Entry 7XY4 (electron microscopy, 3.30 A resolution); this record covers chains A and B of the 5 polymer chains in the assembly.

[Chain A (and B)]
Name: Spike glycoprotein
Organism: Severe acute respiratory syndrome coronavirus 2
Notes: chain B of this document is another copy of the same molecule, construct and numbering; everything in this record applies to it too
Reference sequence: P0DTC2 (SPIKE_SARS2); residue numbers follow UniProt; this construct covers 14-1145
Amino-acid sequence (1132 residues; row label = number of the first residue in the row):
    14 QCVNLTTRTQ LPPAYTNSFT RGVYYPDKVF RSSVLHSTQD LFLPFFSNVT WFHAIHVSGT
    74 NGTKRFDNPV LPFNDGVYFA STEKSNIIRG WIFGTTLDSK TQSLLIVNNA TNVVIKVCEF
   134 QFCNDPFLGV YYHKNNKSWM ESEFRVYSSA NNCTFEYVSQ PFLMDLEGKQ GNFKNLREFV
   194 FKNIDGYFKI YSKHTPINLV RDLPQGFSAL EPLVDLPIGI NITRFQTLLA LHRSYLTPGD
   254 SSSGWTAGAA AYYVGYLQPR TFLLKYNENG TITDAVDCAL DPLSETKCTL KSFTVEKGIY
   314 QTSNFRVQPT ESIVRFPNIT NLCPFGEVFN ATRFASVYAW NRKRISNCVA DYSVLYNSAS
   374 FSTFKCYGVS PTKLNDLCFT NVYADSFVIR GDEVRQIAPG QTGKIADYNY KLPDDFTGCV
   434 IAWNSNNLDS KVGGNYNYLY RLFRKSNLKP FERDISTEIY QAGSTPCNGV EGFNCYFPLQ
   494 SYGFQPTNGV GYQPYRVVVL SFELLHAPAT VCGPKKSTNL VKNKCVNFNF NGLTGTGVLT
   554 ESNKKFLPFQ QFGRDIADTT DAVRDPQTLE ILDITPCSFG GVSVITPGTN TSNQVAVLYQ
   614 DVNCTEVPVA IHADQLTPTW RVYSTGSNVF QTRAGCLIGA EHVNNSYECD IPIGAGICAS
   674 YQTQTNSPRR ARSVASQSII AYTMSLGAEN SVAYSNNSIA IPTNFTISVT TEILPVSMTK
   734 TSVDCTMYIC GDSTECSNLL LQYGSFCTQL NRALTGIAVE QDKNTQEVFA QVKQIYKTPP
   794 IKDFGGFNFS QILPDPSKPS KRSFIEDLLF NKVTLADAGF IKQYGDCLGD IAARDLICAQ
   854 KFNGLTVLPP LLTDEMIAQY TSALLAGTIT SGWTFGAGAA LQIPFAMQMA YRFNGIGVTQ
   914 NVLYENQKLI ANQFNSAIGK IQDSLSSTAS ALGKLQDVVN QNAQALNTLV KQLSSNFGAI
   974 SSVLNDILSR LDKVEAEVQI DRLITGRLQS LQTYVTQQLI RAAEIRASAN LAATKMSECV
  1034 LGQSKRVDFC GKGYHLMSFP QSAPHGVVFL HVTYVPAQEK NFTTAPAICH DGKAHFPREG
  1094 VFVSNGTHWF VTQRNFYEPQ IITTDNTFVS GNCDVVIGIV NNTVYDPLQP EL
Disordered / not traced: 70-76, 248-254, 621-640, 677-688, 828-853
Curated features (UniProtKB/Swiss-Prot):
  - region: Asn280 to Cys301 (Putative superantigen), Arg403 to Asp405 (Integrin-binding motif), Asn448 to Phe456 (Immunodominant HLA epitope recognized by the CD8+), Pro681 to Ala684 (Putative superantigen), Ser816 to Tyr837 (Fusion peptide 1), Lys835 to Phe855 (Fusion peptide 2)
  - site (Cleavage): Arg685, Ser686, Arg815, Ser816
  - glycosylation: Asn17 (N-linked (GlcNAc...) (complex) asparagine), Asn61 (N-linked (GlcNAc...) (hybrid) asparagine), Asn74 (N-linked (GlcNAc...) (complex) asparagine), Asn122 (N-linked (GlcNAc...) (hybrid) asparagine), Asn149 (N-linked (GlcNAc...) (complex) asparagine), Asn165 (N-linked (GlcNAc...) (complex) asparagine), Asn234 (N-linked (GlcNAc...) (high mannose) asparagine), Asn282 (N-linked (GlcNAc...) (complex) asparagine), Thr323 (O-linked (GalNAc) threonine), Ser325 (O-linked (HexNAc...) serine), Asn331 (N-linked (GlcNAc...) (complex) asparagine), Asn343 (N-linked (GlcNAc...) (complex) asparagine), Asn603 (N-linked (GlcNAc...) (hybrid) asparagine), Asn616 (N-linked (GlcNAc...) (complex) asparagine), Asn657 (N-linked (GlcNAc...) (complex) asparagine), Thr676 (O-linked (GlcNAc...) threonine), Thr678 (O-linked (GlcNAc...) threonine), Asn709 (N-linked (GlcNAc...) (high mannose) asparagine), Asn717 (N-linked (GlcNAc...) (hybrid) asparagine), Asn801 (N-linked (GlcNAc...) (hybrid) asparagine) and 3 more in UniProt
  - natural variant: Leu18 (L18F: In strain: Beta/B.1.351, Gamma/P.1 and 1 more), Thr19 (T19I: In strain: Omicron/BQ.1.1, Omicron/XBB.1.5 and 1 more; T19R: In strain: Delta/B.1.617.2, Omicron/BA.2 and 4 more), Thr20 (T20N: In strain: Gamma/P.1), Leu24 to Ala27 (sequence variant, change not given here; In strain: Omicron/BA.2, Omicron/BA.2.12.1 and 6 more), Pro26 (P26S: In strain: Gamma/P.1), Gln52 (Q52H: In strain: Omicron/EG.5.1), Ala67 (A67V: In strain: Eta/B.1.525, Omicron/BA.1), His69 to Val70 (deletion: In strain: Alpha/B.1.1.7, Eta/B.1.525 and 5 more), Gly75 (G75V: In strain: Lambda/C.37), Thr76 (T76I: In strain: Lambda/C.37), Asp80 (D80A: In strain: Beta/B.1.351), Val83 (V83A: In strain: Omicron/XBB.1.5, Omicron/EG.5.1), 79 further natural variant entries in UniProt
  - mutagenesis: His69 to Val70 (Increased incorporation of cleaved spike into virions), Asn121 (N121Q: Partial loss of biliverdin affinity), Arg190 (R190K: Partial loss of biliverdin affinity), Asn234 (N234Q: Increased resistance to neutralizing antibodies), Asn331 (N331Q: Reduced viral infectivity), Asn343 (N343Q: Reduced viral infectivity), Leu452 (L452R: Increased resistance to neutralizing antibodies. Decreases HLA binding to NF9 epitope. Increased binding affinity to human ACE2), Tyr453 (Y453F: Decreased HLA binding to NF9 epitope. Increased binding affinity to human ACE2), Ala475 (A475V: Increased resistance to neutralizing antibodies), Val483 (V483A: Increased resistance to neutralizing antibodies), Glu484 (E484D: Increased replication in human TMEM106B overexpressing cells), Phe490 (F490L: Increased resistance to neutralizing antibodies and human covalescent sera neutralization), 15 further mutagenesis entries in UniProt
Disulfide bonds: Cys131-Cys166, Cys291-Cys301, Cys336-Cys361, Cys379-Cys432, Cys391-Cys525, Cys480-Cys488, Cys538-Cys590, Cys617-Cys649, Cys662-Cys671, Cys738-Cys760, Cys743-Cys749, Cys1032-Cys1043, Cys1082-Cys1126
Glycans and other covalent adducts: N-acetylglucosamine (NAG) linked to Asn61, Asn234, Asn282, Asn331, Asn343, Asn616, Asn657, Asn709, Asn717, Asn801, Asn1074, Asn1098, Asn1134

[Chain A / chain B interface]
Pairs across the interface (156):
  Gln314(A) - Ser735(B)
  Asn317(A) - Asp737(B)  hydrogen bond
  Arg319(A) - Asp745(B)  salt bridge
  Arg355(A) - Pro230(B)  hydrogen bond (side chain-backbone)
  Val382(A) - Arg983(B)
  Ser383(A) - Arg983(B)  hydrogen bond (backbone-backbone)
  Ser383(A) - Leu984(B)
  Ser383(A) - Asp985(B)  hydrogen bond
  Thr385(A) - Asp985(B)  hydrogen bond
  Lys386(A) - Leu984(B)
  Leu390(A) - Ser982(B)
  Leu390(A) - Arg983(B)
  Tyr396(A) - Tyr200(B)
  Tyr396(A) - Pro230(B)
  Arg408(A) - Ser375(B)
  Thr415(A) - Tyr369(B)  hydrogen bond
  Thr415(A) - Thr385(B)
  Arg457(A) - Asn234(B)
  Lys462(A) - Asn234(B)
  Pro463(A) - Asp198(B)
  Phe464(A) - Gly232(B)
  Glu465(A) - Asp198(B)
  Glu465(A) - Gly199(B)  hydrogen bond (side chain-backbone)
  Glu465(A) - Gly232(B)
  Glu465(A) - Ile233(B)  hydrogen bond (side chain-backbone)
  Glu465(A) - Asn234(B)
  Arg466(A) - Ile231(B)
  Arg466(A) - Gly232(B)  hydrogen bond (backbone-backbone)
  Leu517(A) - Arg983(B)
  Leu518(A) - Asp979(B)
  Leu518(A) - Arg983(B)
  His519(A) - Lys41(B)
  Ala520(A) - Lys41(B)
  Thr547(A) - Asn978(B)  hydrogen bond (backbone-side chain)
  Thr549(A) - Asp745(B)
  Lys557(A) - Phe43(B)
  Lys558(A) - Phe43(B)
  Lys558(A) - Asn282(B)
  Phe559(A) - Phe43(B)  hydrophobic
  Leu560(A) - Tyr38(B)  hydrophobic
  Leu560(A) - Glu224(B)
  Phe562(A) - Tyr38(B)  hydrophobic
  Phe562(A) - Lys41(B)
  Phe562(A) - Glu224(B)
  Phe562(A) - Pro225(B)
  Gln563(A) - Lys41(B)
  Gln563(A) - Val42(B)  hydrogen bond (side chain-backbone)
  Gln563(A) - Phe43(B)
  Gln564(A) - Lys41(B)
  Phe565(A) - Val42(B)
  Phe565(A) - Phe43(B)  hydrogen bond (backbone-backbone)
  Gly566(A) - Phe43(B)
  Arg567(A) - Val42(B)
  Arg567(A) - Phe43(B)  hydrogen bond (backbone-backbone)
  Ile569(A) - Lys964(B)
  Ala570(A) - Asn856(B)
  Ala570(A) - Leu966(B)
  Ala570(A) - Ser967(B)
  Asp571(A) - Arg44(B)  salt bridge
  Asp571(A) - Ser967(B)
  Asp571(A) - Val976(B)
  Pro589(A) - Phe855(B)
  Gln613(A) - Leu861(B)
  Asp614(A) - Val860(B)
  Pro665(A) - Leu864(B)  hydrophobic
  Gly667(A) - Leu864(B)
  Ala668(A) - Pro863(B)  hydrogen bond (backbone-backbone)
  Ala668(A) - Leu864(B)
  Ala668(A) - Thr866(B)
  Gly669(A) - Leu864(B)  hydrogen bond (backbone-backbone)
  Gly669(A) - Met869(B)
  Met697(A) - Met869(B)  hydrophobic
  Leu699(A) - Ile788(B)  hydrophobic
  Leu699(A) - Met869(B)
  Leu699(A) - Gln872(B)
  Leu699(A) - Tyr873(B)  hydrophobic
  Gly700(A) - Lys786(B)
  Ala701(A) - Lys786(B)
  Ala701(A) - Gln787(B)
  Ala701(A) - Ile788(B)
  Glu702(A) - Ile788(B)
  Glu702(A) - Lys790(B)  salt bridge
  Asn703(A) - Gln787(B)  hydrogen bond
  Asn703(A) - Ile788(B)  hydrogen bond (backbone-backbone)
  Asn703(A) - Tyr789(B)
  Asn703(A) - Lys790(B)
  Ser704(A) - Lys790(B)
  Val705(A) - Tyr789(B)  hydrophobic
  Val705(A) - Lys790(B)
  Val705(A) - Thr883(B)
  Ala706(A) - Gln895(B)
  Tyr707(A) - Pro792(B)  hydrophobic
  Tyr707(A) - Asp796(B)  hydrogen bond (side chain-backbone)
  Tyr707(A) - Phe797(B)  hydrophobic
  Tyr707(A) - Gln895(B)
  Tyr707(A) - Ile896(B)
  Tyr707(A) - Pro897(B)  hydrophobic
  Tyr707(A) - Phe898(B)  hydrogen bond (side chain-backbone)
  Ser708(A) - Pro897(B)
  Asn709(A) - Asp796(B)  hydrogen bond
  Asn709(A) - Pro897(B)
  Ser711(A) - Gln895(B)
  Ser711(A) - Pro897(B)
  Ile712(A) - Gln895(B)
  Ala713(A) - Leu894(B)
  Ala713(A) - Gln895(B)  hydrogen bond (backbone-backbone)
  Pro715(A) - Leu894(B)  hydrophobic
  Thr961(A) - Gln762(B)  hydrogen bond
  Thr961(A) - Arg765(B)
  Gln965(A) - Tyr756(B)
  Gln965(A) - Ser758(B)
  Gln965(A) - Phe759(B)
  Ser968(A) - Gln755(B)  hydrogen bond (side chain-backbone)
  Ser968(A) - Tyr756(B)
  Ser968(A) - Gly757(B)  hydrogen bond (side chain-backbone)
  Asn969(A) - Gln755(B)
  Phe970(A) - Gln755(B)  hydrogen bond (backbone-backbone)
  Phe970(A) - Tyr756(B)
  Gly971(A) - Gln755(B)
  Gly971(A) - Tyr756(B)
  Ser1003(A) - Phe759(B)
  Thr1006(A) - Gln1005(B)  hydrogen bond
  Thr1009(A) - Thr1009(B)
  Gln1010(A) - Gln762(B)  hydrogen bond
  Ile1013(A) - Leu1012(B)  hydrophobic
  Glu1017(A) - Arg1019(B)  salt bridge
  Lys1038(A) - Lys1038(B)
  Arg1039(A) - Glu1031(B)  salt bridge
  Arg1039(A) - Arg1039(B)
  Val1040(A) - Ser1030(B)
  Val1040(A) - Glu1031(B)
  Val1040(A) - Gly1035(B)
  Asp1041(A) - Gly889(B)
  Asp1041(A) - Leu1034(B)
  Lys1045(A) - Gly889(B)
  Gly1046(A) - Ala890(B)
  Tyr1047(A) - Ala890(B)  hydrophobic
  Pro1069(A) - Ala890(B)
  Glu1072(A) - Leu894(B)
  Asn1074(A) - Gln895(B)  hydrogen bond
  Thr1077(A) - Met900(B)
  Ala1078(A) - Met900(B)
  Pro1079(A) - Met900(B)
  Pro1079(A) - Tyr917(B)
  Phe1089(A) - Asn914(B)
  Phe1089(A) - Tyr917(B)  hydrophobic
  Pro1090(A) - Gln913(B)  hydrogen bond (backbone-side chain)
  Gly1093(A) - Tyr904(B)  hydrogen bond (backbone-side chain)
  Val1094(A) - Tyr904(B)
  Arg1107(A) - Tyr904(B)
  Arg1107(A) - Asn907(B)
  Phe1121(A) - Thr912(B)
  Ser1123(A) - Asn914(B)  hydrogen bond
  Ser1123(A) - Glu918(B)
  Val1128(A) - Glu918(B)
  Val1129(A) - Tyr917(B)  hydrophobic
Other interface residues (no listed pair), chain A (116 interface residues in all): Arg357, Gly381, Arg403, Gly416, Asp420, Glu516, Pro521, Gly545, Phe592, Arg646, Ala647, Ile666, Ile670, Cys671, Thr696, Lys986, Val987, Gln1002, Phe1042, Val1068, Ile1130, Leu1141
Other interface residues (no listed pair), chain B (113 interface residues in all): Asp40, Val47, Phe168, Lys202, Asp228, Ala372, Pro412, Asp427, Met740, Ser746, Ala766, Thr768, Glu773, Gln784, Thr859, Pro862, Leu865, Ser884, Trp886, Thr887, Ala892, Ala893, Gln920, Lys921, Val963, Leu981, Gln1002, Ile1013, Thr1027, Leu1141

[Summary]
116 residues of chain A face 113 of chain B across their interface, with 31 hydrogen bonds and 5 salt bridges.
Among the polar pairs are Arg319(A)-Asp745(B), Asp571(A)-Arg44(B) and Glu702(A)-Lys790(B). Covalently linked
N-acetylglucosamine: at Asn61(A), Asn234(A), Asn282(A), Asn331(A), Asn343(A) and Asn616(A) and 7 more.
Both chains are Spike glycoprotein (Severe acute respiratory syndrome coronavirus 2). Entry 7XY4 (Cryo-EM
structure of SARS-CoV-2 spike in complex with VHH21) was determined by electron microscopy.
